Entry 9CAQ (electron microscopy, 3.20 A resolution); this record covers chains A and O of the 14 polymer chains in the assembly.

Chain A:
Name: DNA replication licensing factor MCM2
Organism: Homo sapiens
Notes: EC 3.6.4.12
Reference sequence: P49736 (MCM2_HUMAN); residues 1-904 here = UniProt positions 1-904
Sequence (904 residues; each row starts with the number of its first residue):
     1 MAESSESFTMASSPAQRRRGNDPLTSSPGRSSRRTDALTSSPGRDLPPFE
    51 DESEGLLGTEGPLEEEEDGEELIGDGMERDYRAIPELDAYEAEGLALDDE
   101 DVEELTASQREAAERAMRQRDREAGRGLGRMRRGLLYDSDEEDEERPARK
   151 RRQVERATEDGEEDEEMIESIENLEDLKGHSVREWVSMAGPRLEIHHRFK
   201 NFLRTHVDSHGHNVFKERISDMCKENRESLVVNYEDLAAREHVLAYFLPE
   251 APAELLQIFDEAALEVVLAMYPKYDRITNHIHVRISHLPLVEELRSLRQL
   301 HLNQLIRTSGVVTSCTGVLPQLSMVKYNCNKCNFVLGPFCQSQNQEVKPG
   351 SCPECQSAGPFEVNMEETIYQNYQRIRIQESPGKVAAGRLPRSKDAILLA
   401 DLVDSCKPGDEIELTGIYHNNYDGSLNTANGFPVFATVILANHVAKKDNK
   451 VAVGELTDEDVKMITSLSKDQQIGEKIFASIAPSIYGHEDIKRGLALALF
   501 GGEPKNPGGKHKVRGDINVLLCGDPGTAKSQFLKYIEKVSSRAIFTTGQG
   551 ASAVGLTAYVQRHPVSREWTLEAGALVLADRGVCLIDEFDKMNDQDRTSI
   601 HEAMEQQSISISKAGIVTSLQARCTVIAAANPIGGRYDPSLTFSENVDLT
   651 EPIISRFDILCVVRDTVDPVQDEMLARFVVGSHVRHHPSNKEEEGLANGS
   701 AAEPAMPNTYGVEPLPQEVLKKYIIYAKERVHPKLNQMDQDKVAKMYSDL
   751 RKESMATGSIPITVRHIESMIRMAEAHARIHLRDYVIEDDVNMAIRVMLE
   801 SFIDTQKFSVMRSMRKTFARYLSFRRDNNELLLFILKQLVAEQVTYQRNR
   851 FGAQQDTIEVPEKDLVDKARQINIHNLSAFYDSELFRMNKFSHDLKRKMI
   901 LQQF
Unresolved in the structure: 1-180, 449-457, 688-713, 822-904
Curated features (UniProtKB/Swiss-Prot):
  - zinc finger: Cys329 to Cys355 (C4-type)
  - motif: Ser655 to Asp658 (Arginine finger)
  - binding site (ADP): Ser530, Gln531
  - modified residue: Ala2 (N-acetylalanine), Ser12 (Phosphoserine), Ser13 (Phosphoserine), Thr25 (Phosphothreonine), Ser26 (Phosphoserine), Ser27 (Phosphoserine), Ser32 (Phosphoserine), Thr39 (Phosphothreonine), Ser40 (Phosphoserine), Ser41 (Phosphoserine), Ser53 (Phosphoserine), Thr59 (Phosphothreonine), Ser108 (Phosphoserine), Tyr137 (Phosphotyrosine), Ser139 (Phosphoserine), Lys216 (N6-acetyllysine), Ser381 (Phosphoserine), Ser484 (Phosphoserine)
  - cross-link: Lys178 (Glycyl lysine isopeptide (Lys-Gly) (interchain with G-Cter in SUMO2))
Ion coordination: Zn2+: Cys329, Cys332, Cys352, Cys355; Mg2+: Ser530 (together with ATP)
Small-molecule neighbours:
  - ADP (adenosine-5'-diphosphate): His511, Val513, Arg656, Val764, Arg765, Glu768
  - ATP (adenosine-5'-triphosphate): Ile485, Tyr486, His488, Pro525, Gly526, Thr527, Ala528, Lys529, Ser530, Gln531, Asp587, Glu588, Asn631, Leu675, Phe678, Val679

Chain O:
Molecule: 44-nt DNA strand
Sequence (44 nucleotides; each row starts with the number of its first residue):
     2 AAAAAAAAAAAAAAAAAAAAAAATTTTTTTTTTTTTTTTTTTTT

Interface between chain A and chain O:
Residue-residue contacts (10):
  Lys331(A) - DT26(O)  salt bridge to the phosphate
  Lys348(A) - DT28(O)  salt bridge to the phosphate
  Ala358(A) - DT26(O)  phosphate contact
  Ala358(A) - DT27(O)  phosphate contact
  Gly359(A) - DT26(O)  sugar contact
  Gly359(A) - DT27(O)  phosphate contact
  Pro360(A) - DT27(O)  phosphate contact
  Arg562(A) - DT36(O)  salt bridge to the phosphate
  Arg562(A) - DT37(O)  phosphate contact
  Trp569(A) - DT36(O)  phosphate contact
Other interface residues (no listed pair), chain A (8 interface residues in all): Arg567
Other interface residues (no listed pair), chain O (6 interface residues in all): DT35

In short:
The interface between chain A and chain O involves 8 residues on one side and 6 on the other, with 3 salt
bridges. Among the polar pairs are Lys331(A)-DT26(O), Lys348(A)-DT28(O) and Arg562(A)-DT36(O). Bound to chain
A: ATP and ADP.
Here chain A is DNA replication licensing factor MCM2 (Homo sapiens) and chain O is a 44-nt DNA strand. Entry
9CAQ (Cryo-EM structure of a human MCM2-7 double hexamer formed from independently loaded MCM2-7 single
hexamers) was determined by electron microscopy, deposited together with 8W0E, 8W0F, 8W0G and 8W0I.
